PDB entry 7KAZ | X-ray diffraction, 1.85 A resolution | chains C and A

# Chain C (and A)
Molecule: Oleate hydratase
From: Staphylococcus aureus
Notes: chain A of this document is another copy of the same molecule, construct and numbering; everything in this record applies to it too
UniProt: A0A0D6GJV1 (A0A0D6GJV1_STAAU); numbering as in UniProt (aligned over 1-591)
Sequence (611 residues; each row starts with the number of its first residue; numbers below 1 keep their minus sign (Met-19 is residue -19)):
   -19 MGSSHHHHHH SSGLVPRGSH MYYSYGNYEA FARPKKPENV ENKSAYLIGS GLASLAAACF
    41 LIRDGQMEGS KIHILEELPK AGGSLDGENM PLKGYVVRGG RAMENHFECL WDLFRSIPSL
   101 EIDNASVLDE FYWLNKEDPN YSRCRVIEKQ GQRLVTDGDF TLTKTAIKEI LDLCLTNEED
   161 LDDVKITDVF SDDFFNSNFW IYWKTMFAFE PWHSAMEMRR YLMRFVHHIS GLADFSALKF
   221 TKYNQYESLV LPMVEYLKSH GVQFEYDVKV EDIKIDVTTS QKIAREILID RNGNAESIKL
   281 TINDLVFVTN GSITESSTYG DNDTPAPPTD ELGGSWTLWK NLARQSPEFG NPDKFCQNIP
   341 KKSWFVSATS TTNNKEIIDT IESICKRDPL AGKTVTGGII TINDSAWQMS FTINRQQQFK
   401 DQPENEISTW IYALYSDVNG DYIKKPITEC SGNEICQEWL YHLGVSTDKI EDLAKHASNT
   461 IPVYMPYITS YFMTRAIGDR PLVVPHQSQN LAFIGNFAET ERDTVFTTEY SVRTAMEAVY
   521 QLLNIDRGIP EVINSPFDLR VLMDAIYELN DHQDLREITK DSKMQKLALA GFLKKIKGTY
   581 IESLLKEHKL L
Not modelled in the structure: -19 to -2, 61-74 (chain A: -19 to -2, 61-70)
Construct notes: initiating methionine (-19); expression tag (-18 to 0); engineered mutation Ala82 (Glu in A0A0D6GJV1)
Bound ions: K+ near Glu531 (its only coordinating residue here)
Ligand contacts:
  - FAD (flavin-adenine dinucleotide): Ile28, Gly29, Ser30, Gly31, Leu32, Ala33, Leu55, Glu56, Glu57, Leu58, Arg78, Gly79, Gly80, Arg81, Ala82, Phe87, Gln225, Val248, Lys249, Val250, Thr289, Gly291, Ser292, Ile293, Thr294, Glu295, Gly314, Ser315, Leu318, Met465, Ile468, Tyr471, Gly495, Asn496, Phe506, Thr507, Thr508, Ser511
  - (10R)-10-hydroxyoctadecanoic acid (WAD): Arg78, Ala82, Glu84, Phe87, Thr185, Met186, Phe187, Ala188, Tyr201, Phe205, His208, Leu218, Trp344, Ile379, Trp410, Tyr412, Phe472, Phe506
Reported in the primary citation:
  - contacts within the chain: Tyr201-Val505 (hydrogen bond)
  - binding site for (10R)-10-hydroxyoctadecanoic acid: Arg78, Phe187, Tyr201
  - catalytic residues: Tyr201 (proposed by the authors, not directly observed)
  - binding site for oleic acid: Arg81
  - conformationally variable residues (side-chain flip): Arg78, Arg81
  - mutagenesis - Y201F (10-fold): decreased catalytic activity
  - mutagenesis - Y201F (Tm change 3 degC): decreased stability

# Interface between chain C and chain A
Residue-residue contacts (99; chain C residue first):
  Tyr2(C) - Tyr112(A)  hydrogen bond
  Tyr2(C) - Lys116(A)  hydrogen bond
  Tyr5(C) - His86(A)
  Tyr5(C) - Ile533(A)  hydrophobic
  Gly6(C) - Glu88(A)
  Asn7(C) - Ala10(A)
  Asn7(C) - Glu88(A)  hydrogen bond (backbone-side chain)
  Asn7(C) - Pro530(A)
  Tyr8(C) - Asn85(A)
  Tyr8(C) - Trp91(A)
  Tyr8(C) - Leu108(A)  hydrophobic
  Tyr8(C) - Phe111(A)
  Tyr8(C) - Tyr112(A)  hydrophobic
  Tyr8(C) - Lys219(A)
  Glu9(C) - Tyr112(A)  hydrogen bond
  Ala10(C) - Asn7(A)
  Ala10(C) - Phe11(A)
  Phe11(C) - Ala10(A)
  Phe11(C) - Phe11(A)  hydrophobic
  Phe11(C) - Trp91(A)
  Phe11(C) - Asp92(A)
  Phe11(C) - Arg95(A)
  Phe11(C) - Leu108(A)  hydrophobic
  Ala12(C) - Leu108(A)
  Ala12(C) - Tyr112(A)  hydrophobic
  Arg13(C) - Asp109(A)  hydrogen bond (backbone-side chain)
  Arg13(C) - Trp113(A)  hydrogen bond (backbone-side chain)
  Lys15(C) - Trp113(A)
  Lys15(C) - Glu117(A)  salt bridge
  Asn85(C) - Tyr8(A)
  His86(C) - Tyr5(A)
  Glu88(C) - Gly6(A)
  Glu88(C) - Asn7(A)  hydrogen bond (side chain-backbone)
  Trp91(C) - Tyr8(A)
  Trp91(C) - Phe11(A)
  Asp92(C) - Phe11(A)
  Arg95(C) - Phe11(A)
  Leu108(C) - Tyr8(A)  hydrophobic
  Leu108(C) - Phe11(A)  hydrophobic
  Leu108(C) - Ala12(A)
  Asp109(C) - Arg13(A)  hydrogen bond (side chain-backbone)
  Phe111(C) - Tyr8(A)
  Tyr112(C) - Tyr2(A)  hydrogen bond
  Tyr112(C) - Tyr8(A)
  Tyr112(C) - Glu9(A)  hydrogen bond
  Tyr112(C) - Ala12(A)  hydrophobic
  Tyr112(C) - Arg13(A)
  Tyr112(C) - Asp526(A)  hydrogen bond (side chain-backbone)
  Tyr112(C) - Arg527(A)
  Tyr112(C) - Gly528(A)
  Trp113(C) - Arg13(A)  hydrogen bond (side chain-backbone)
  Trp113(C) - Pro14(A)
  Trp113(C) - Lys15(A)
  Lys116(C) - Tyr2(A)  hydrogen bond
  Lys116(C) - Asp526(A)  salt bridge
  Cys154(C) - Tyr580(A)
  Leu155(C) - Thr579(A)
  Leu155(C) - Tyr580(A)  hydrogen bond (backbone-backbone)
  Leu155(C) - Ile581(A)  hydrophobic
  Asn157(C) - Gly578(A)
  Asn157(C) - Thr579(A)  hydrogen bond (side chain-backbone)
  Asn157(C) - Tyr580(A)
  Asn157(C) - Ser583(A)  hydrogen bond
  Arg199(C) - Tyr580(A)
  Met203(C) - Tyr580(A)  hydrophobic
  Lys219(C) - Tyr8(A)
  Asp526(C) - Tyr112(A)  hydrogen bond (backbone-side chain)
  Asp526(C) - Lys116(A)  salt bridge
  Arg527(C) - Tyr112(A)
  Pro530(C) - Asn7(A)
  Glu531(C) - Arg540(A)  salt bridge
  Ile533(C) - Tyr5(A)  hydrophobic
  Asn534(C) - Asn534(A)  hydrogen bond
  Asn534(C) - Asp538(A)
  Asn534(C) - Arg540(A)
  Phe537(C) - Phe537(A)
  Phe537(C) - Asp538(A)
  Phe537(C) - Leu539(A)  hydrogen bond (backbone-backbone)
  Phe537(C) - Arg540(A)
  Phe537(C) - Tyr580(A)
  Asp538(C) - Asn534(A)
  Asp538(C) - Phe537(A)
  Leu539(C) - Phe537(A)  hydrogen bond (backbone-backbone)
  Leu539(C) - Leu539(A)  hydrophobic
  Leu539(C) - Leu542(A)  hydrophobic
  Arg540(C) - Glu531(A)  salt bridge
  Arg540(C) - Asn534(A)
  Arg540(C) - Phe537(A)
  Leu542(C) - Leu539(A)  hydrophobic
  Gly578(C) - Asn157(A)  hydrogen bond (backbone-side chain)
  Thr579(C) - Leu155(A)
  Thr579(C) - Asn157(A)  hydrogen bond (backbone-side chain)
  Tyr580(C) - Cys154(A)
  Tyr580(C) - Leu155(A)  hydrogen bond (backbone-backbone)
  Tyr580(C) - Asn157(A)
  Tyr580(C) - Arg199(A)
  Tyr580(C) - Met203(A)  hydrophobic
  Tyr580(C) - Phe537(A)
  Ser583(C) - Asn157(A)  hydrogen bond
Other interface residues (no listed pair), chain C (51 interface residues in all): Pro14, Asn115, Thr156, Asp160, Gly528, Ile581, Leu584
Other interface residues (no listed pair), chain A (53 interface residues in all): Asn115, Thr156, Asp160, Arg502, Leu584

# Overview
51 residues of chain C and 53 residues of chain A are in contact; the contacts include 24 hydrogen bonds and 5
salt bridges. Polar contacts include Lys15(C)-Glu117(A), Lys116(C)-Asp526(A) and Glu531(C)-Arg540(A). Chain C
binds (10R)-10-hydroxyoctadecanoic acid and flavin-adenine dinucleotide. From the paper: the catalytic residue
Tyr201(C); Y201F of chain C reduces catalytic activity.
Chain C and chain A are both Oleate hydratase (Staphylococcus aureus); the structure, Crystal structure of
OhyA(E82A)-18:1/h18:0-FAD complex from Staphylococcus aureus, was determined by X-ray diffraction together
with 7KAV, 7KAW, 7KAX and 7KAY from the same study.
